6NYX - chains A and N of the 6 polymer chains in the assembly; structure by X-ray diffraction, 1.85 A resolution.

== Chain A ==
Protein: Fusion glycoprotein F0
Reference sequence: Q84193 (Q84193_9MONO); residue numbers follow UniProt; this construct covers 139-189
Amino-acid sequence (53 residues; each row starts with the number of its first residue):
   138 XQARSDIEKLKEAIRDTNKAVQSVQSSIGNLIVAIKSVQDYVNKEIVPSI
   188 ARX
Not modelled in the structure: 138-140, 187-190
Modified positions: ACE (acetyl group) at position 138; NH2 (amino group) at position 190
Sequence notes: acetylation (138); amidation (190)

== Chain N ==
Protein: Fusion glycoprotein F0
Reference sequence: Q84193 (Q84193_9MONO); residue numbers follow UniProt; this construct covers 449-484
Amino-acid sequence (38 residues; each row starts with the number of its first residue):
   448 XVALDPIDISIVLNKIKSDLEESKEWIRRSNQKLDSIX
Not modelled in the structure: 448-450, 485
Modified positions: ACE (acetyl group) at position 448; NH2 (amino group) at position 485
Sequence notes: acetylation (448); engineered mutation Val459 (Glu in Q84193), Ile463 (Ala in Q84193); amidation (485)

== Chain A / chain N interface ==
Pairs across the interface (29):
  Lys148(A) - Leu481(N)  hydrogen bond (side chain-backbone)
  Lys148(A) - Ile484(N)
  Ile151(A) - Leu481(N)  hydrophobic
  Arg152(A) - Asn478(N)  hydrogen bond
  Arg152(A) - Leu481(N)
  Arg152(A) - Asp482(N)  salt bridge
  Asn155(A) - Ile474(N)
  Asn155(A) - Ser477(N)  hydrogen bond
  Asn155(A) - Asn478(N)  hydrogen bond
  Val158(A) - Ile474(N)  hydrophobic
  Gln159(A) - Ile474(N)
  Gln162(A) - Leu467(N)
  Gln162(A) - Ser470(N)  hydrogen bond
  Gln162(A) - Lys471(N)
  Gln162(A) - Ile474(N)
  Ile165(A) - Ile463(N)  hydrophobic
  Gly166(A) - Leu467(N)
  Ile169(A) - Ile463(N)  hydrophobic
  Ile169(A) - Lys464(N)
  Ile172(A) - Ile456(N)  hydrophobic
  Ile172(A) - Leu460(N)  hydrophobic
  Lys173(A) - Leu460(N)
  Gln176(A) - Ile454(N)
  Gln176(A) - Asp455(N)
  Gln176(A) - Ile456(N)  hydrogen bond (side chain-backbone)
  Gln176(A) - Ser457(N)
  Asn180(A) - Pro453(N)
  Asn180(A) - Ile454(N)  hydrogen bond (side chain-backbone)
  Val184(A) - Leu451(N)
Also at the interface, not in a pair above, chain A (17 interface residues in all): Ile144, Val179

== In short ==
The interface between chain A and chain N involves 17 residues on one side and 18 on the other, with 7
hydrogen bonds and 1 salt bridge. Polar contacts include Arg152(A)-Asp482(N), Lys148(A)-Leu481(N) and
Arg152(A)-Asn478(N).
Chain A is Fusion glycoprotein F0 and chain N is Fusion glycoprotein F0; the structure, Human parainfluenza
virus type 3 fusion protein N-terminal heptad repeat domain+VI, was determined by X-ray diffraction (same
publication as 6NRO and 6NTX).
